Entry 3ZPS (X-ray diffraction, 1.55 A resolution); this record covers chains A and B.

[Chain A]
Protein: Protease
Source organism: Human immunodeficiency virus 1
Notes: EC 3.4.23.16
UniProtKB: P03366 (POL_HV1B1); residues 1-99 here correspond to UniProt positions 501-599 (UniProt number = residue number + 500)
Chain sequence (99 residues; each row starts with the number of its first residue):
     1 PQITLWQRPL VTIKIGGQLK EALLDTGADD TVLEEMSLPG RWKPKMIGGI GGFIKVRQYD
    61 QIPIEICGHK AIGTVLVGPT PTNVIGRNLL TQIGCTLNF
Sequence notes: conflict Pro63 (Leu563 in P03366), Thr82 (Val582 in P03366), Val84 (Ile584 in P03366)
Residues lining bound ligands: EQM (methyl N-[(2S)-1-[2-[(4-bromophenyl)methyl]-2-[(4R)-5-[[(2S)-3,3-dimethyl-1-oxidanylidene-1-(prop-2-enylamino)butan-2-yl]amino]-4-oxidanyl-5-oxidanylidene-4-(phenylmethyl)pentyl]hydrazinyl]-3,3-dimethyl-1-oxidanylidene-butan-2-yl]carbamate): Arg8, Leu23, Asp25, Gly27, Ala28, Asp29, Asp30, Ile47, Gly48, Gly49, Ile50, Pro81, Thr82, Val84
UniProt features mapped onto this chain:
  - region (Dimerization of protease): Pro1 to Leu5, Gly49 to Lys55, Asn88 to Phe99
  - active site: Asp25 (For protease activity)
  - site: Phe99 (Cleavage)

[Chain B]
Protein: Protease
Source organism: Human immunodeficiency virus 1
Notes: EC 3.4.23.16
UniProtKB: P03366 (POL_HV1B1); residues 101-199 here correspond to UniProt positions 501-599 (UniProt number = residue number + 400)
Chain sequence (99 residues; each row starts with the number of its first residue):
   101 PQITLWQRPL VTIKIGGQLK EALLDTGADD TVLEEMSLPG RWKPKMIGGI GGFIKVRQYD
   161 QIPIEICGHK AIGTVLVGPT PTNVIGRNLL TQIGCTLNF
Sequence notes: conflict Pro163 (Leu563 in P03366), Thr182 (Val582 in P03366), Val184 (Ile584 in P03366)
Residues lining bound ligands: EQM (methyl N-[(2S)-1-[2-[(4-bromophenyl)methyl]-2-[(4R)-5-[[(2S)-3,3-dimethyl-1-oxidanylidene-1-(prop-2-enylamino)butan-2-yl]amino]-4-oxidanyl-5-oxidanylidene-4-(phenylmethyl)pentyl]hydrazinyl]-3,3-dimethyl-1-oxidanylidene-butan-2-yl]carbamate): Arg108, Leu123, Asp125, Gly127, Ala128, Asp129, Asp130, Val132, Ile147, Gly148, Gly149, Ile150, Phe153, Pro181, Thr182, Val184
UniProt features mapped onto this chain:
  - region (Dimerization of protease): Pro101 to Leu105, Gly149 to Lys155, Asn188 to Phe199
  - active site: Asp125 (For protease activity)
  - site: Phe199 (Cleavage)

[How chain A and chain B interact]
Pairs across the interface (95):
  Pro1(A) - Leu197(B)
  Pro1(A) - Asn198(B)
  Pro1(A) - Phe199(B)  hydrogen bond (backbone-backbone)
  Gln2(A) - Thr196(B)  hydrogen bond
  Gln2(A) - Leu197(B)
  Gln2(A) - Asn198(B)  hydrogen bond
  Ile3(A) - Thr196(B)
  Ile3(A) - Leu197(B)  hydrogen bond (backbone-backbone)
  Leu5(A) - Thr126(B)
  Leu5(A) - Arg187(B)  hydrogen bond (backbone-side chain)
  Leu5(A) - Thr191(B)
  Leu5(A) - Cys195(B)
  Trp6(A) - Arg187(B)  hydrogen bond (backbone-side chain)
  Trp6(A) - Thr191(B)
  Gln7(A) - Arg187(B)
  Arg8(A) - Asp129(B)  salt bridge
  Arg8(A) - Arg187(B)
  Pro9(A) - Thr126(B)
  Pro9(A) - Arg187(B)
  Leu23(A) - Gly127(B)
  Leu24(A) - Thr126(B)  hydrogen bond (backbone-side chain)
  Asp25(A) - Asp125(B)
  Asp25(A) - Thr126(B)
  Asp25(A) - Gly127(B)  hydrogen bond (side chain-backbone)
  Thr26(A) - Leu105(B)
  Thr26(A) - Pro109(B)
  Thr26(A) - Leu124(B)  hydrogen bond (side chain-backbone)
  Thr26(A) - Asp125(B)
  Thr26(A) - Thr126(B)  hydrogen bond (side chain-backbone)
  Thr26(A) - Leu197(B)
  Gly27(A) - Leu123(B)
  Gly27(A) - Leu124(B)
  Gly27(A) - Asp125(B)  hydrogen bond (backbone-side chain)
  Asp29(A) - Arg108(B)  salt bridge
  Gly49(A) - Pro181(B)
  Ile50(A) - Gly149(B)
  Ile50(A) - Ile150(B)  hydrogen bond (backbone-backbone)
  Ile50(A) - Gly151(B)  hydrogen bond (backbone-backbone)
  Ile50(A) - Gly152(B)
  Ile50(A) - Ile154(B)  hydrophobic
  Ile50(A) - Thr180(B)
  Ile50(A) - Pro181(B)
  Gly51(A) - Gly151(B)
  Gly51(A) - Gly152(B)
  Gly51(A) - Ile154(B)
  Gly52(A) - Gly151(B)
  Ile54(A) - Ile150(B)
  Cys67(A) - Phe199(B)  hydrophobic
  His69(A) - Phe199(B)
  Thr80(A) - Ile150(B)
  Pro81(A) - Gly149(B)
  Pro81(A) - Ile150(B)
  Arg87(A) - Leu105(B)  hydrogen bond (side chain-backbone)
  Arg87(A) - Trp106(B)  hydrogen bond (side chain-backbone)
  Arg87(A) - Gln107(B)  hydrogen bond (side chain-backbone)
  Arg87(A) - Arg108(B)
  Arg87(A) - Pro109(B)
  Leu90(A) - Leu105(B)  hydrophobic
  Thr91(A) - Leu105(B)
  Thr91(A) - Trp106(B)
  Gln92(A) - Trp106(B)
  Ile93(A) - Phe199(B)
  Gly94(A) - Asn198(B)
  Gly94(A) - Phe199(B)
  Cys95(A) - Leu105(B)
  Cys95(A) - Leu197(B)  hydrophobic
  Cys95(A) - Asn198(B)
  Cys95(A) - Phe199(B)  hydrophobic
  Thr96(A) - Gln102(B)  hydrogen bond
  Thr96(A) - Ile103(B)
  Thr96(A) - Thr104(B)
  Thr96(A) - Thr196(B)
  Thr96(A) - Leu197(B)
  Thr96(A) - Asn198(B)  hydrogen bond (backbone-backbone)
  Leu97(A) - Pro101(B)
  Leu97(A) - Gln102(B)
  Leu97(A) - Ile103(B)  hydrogen bond (backbone-backbone)
  Leu97(A) - Pro109(B)  hydrophobic
  Leu97(A) - Thr126(B)
  Leu97(A) - Cys195(B)  hydrophobic
  Leu97(A) - Thr196(B)
  Leu97(A) - Leu197(B)  hydrophobic
  Asn98(A) - Pro101(B)
  Asn98(A) - Gln102(B)  hydrogen bond
  Asn98(A) - Gly194(B)
  Asn98(A) - Cys195(B)
  Asn98(A) - Thr196(B)  hydrogen bond (backbone-backbone)
  Asn98(A) - Asn198(B)  hydrogen bond
  Phe99(A) - Pro101(B)  hydrogen bond (backbone-backbone)
  Phe99(A) - Ile103(B)  hydrophobic
  Phe99(A) - Cys167(B)  hydrophobic
  Phe99(A) - His169(B)
  Phe99(A) - Ile193(B)
  Phe99(A) - Gly194(B)
  Phe99(A) - Cys195(B)  hydrophobic
Other interface residues (no listed pair), chain A (36 interface residues in all): Phe53, Val84
Other interface residues (no listed pair), chain B (37 interface residues in all): Val132, Ile147, Pro179, Leu190

[Summary]
The interface between chain A and chain B involves 36 residues on one side and 37 on the other; the contacts
include 23 hydrogen bonds and 2 salt bridges. Among the polar pairs are Arg8(A)-Asp129(B), Asp29(A)-Arg108(B)
and Gln2(A)-Thr196(B).
Chain A and chain B are both Protease (Human immunodeficiency virus 1); the structure, Design and Synthesis of
P1-P3 Macrocyclic Tertiary Alcohol Comprising HIV-1 Protease Inhibitors, was determined by X-ray diffraction,
deposited together with 3ZPT and 3ZPU.
